PDB entry 5MPB | electron microscopy, 7.80 A resolution (low resolution: residue-level contacts below are approximate; hydrogen-bond / salt-bridge calls are withheld) | chains I and J of the 47 polymer chains in the assembly

== Chain I ==
Protein: 26S protease regulatory subunit 4 homolog
From: Saccharomyces cerevisiae (strain ATCC 204508 / S288c)
UniProtKB: P40327 (PRS4_YEAST); residue numbers follow UniProt; this construct covers 1-437
Chain sequence (437 residues; numbered 1 to 437; the number before each row is that of its first residue):
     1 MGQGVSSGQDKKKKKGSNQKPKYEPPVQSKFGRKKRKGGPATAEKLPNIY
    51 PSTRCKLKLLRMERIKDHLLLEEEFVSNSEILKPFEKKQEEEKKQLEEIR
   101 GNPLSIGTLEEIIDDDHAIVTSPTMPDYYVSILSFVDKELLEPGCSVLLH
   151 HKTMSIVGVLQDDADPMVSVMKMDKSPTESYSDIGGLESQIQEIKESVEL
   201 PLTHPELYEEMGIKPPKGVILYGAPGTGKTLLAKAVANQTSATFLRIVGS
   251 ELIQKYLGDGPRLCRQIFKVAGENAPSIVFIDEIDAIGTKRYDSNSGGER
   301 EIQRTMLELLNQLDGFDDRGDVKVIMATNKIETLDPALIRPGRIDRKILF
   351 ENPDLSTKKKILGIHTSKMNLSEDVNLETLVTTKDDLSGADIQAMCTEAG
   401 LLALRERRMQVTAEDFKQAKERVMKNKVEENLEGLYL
Unresolved in the structure: 1-52
UniProt features mapped onto this chain:
  - binding site (ATP): Gly223 to Thr230
  - lipidation: Gly2 (N-myristoyl glycine)
  - cross-link (Glycyl lysine isopeptide (Lys-Gly)): Lys234 (interchain with G-Cter in ubiquitin), Lys255 (interchain with G-Cter in ubiquitin), Lys290 (interchain with G-Cter in ubiquitin)
  - mutagenesis: Lys229 (K229Q: 73% loss of ATPase activity)
Metal / ion sites: Mg2+: Thr230 (together with AMP-PNP)
Small-molecule neighbours: AMP-PNP (ANP; phosphoaminophosphonic acid-adenylate ester): Ile184, Gly185, Gly186, Leu187, Ala224, Pro225, Gly226, Thr227, Gly228, Lys229, Thr230, Leu231, Leu232, Pro353, Thr357, Ile361, His365, Gly389, Ala390, Gln393

== Chain J ==
Protein: 26S protease regulatory subunit 8 homolog
From: Saccharomyces cerevisiae (strain ATCC 204508 / S288c)
UniProtKB: Q01939 (PRS8_YEAST); residue numbers follow UniProt; this construct covers 1-405
Chain sequence (405 residues; numbered 1 to 405; the number before each row is that of its first residue):
     1 MTAAVTSSNIVLETHESGIKPYFEQKIQETELKIRSKTENVRRLEAQRNA
    51 LNDKVRFIKDELRLLQEPGSYVGEVIKIVSDKKVLVKVQPEGKYIVDVAK
   101 DINVKDLKASQRVCLRSDSYMLHKVLENKADPLVSLMMVEKVPDSTYDMV
   151 GGLTKQIKEIKEVIELPVKHPELFESLGIAQPKGVILYGPPGTGKTLLAR
   201 AVAHHTDCKFIRVSGAELVQKYIGEGSRMVRELFVMAREHAPSIIFMDEI
   251 DSIGSTRVEGSGGGDSEVQRTMLELLNQLDGFETSKNIKIIMATNRLDIL
   301 DPALLRPGRIDRKIEFPPPSVAARAEILRIHSRKMNLTRGINLRKVAEKM
   351 NGCSGADVKGVCTEAGMYALRERRIHVTQEDFELAVGKVMNKNQETAISV
   401 AKLFK
Unresolved in the structure: 1-12, 399-405
UniProt features mapped onto this chain:
  - binding site (ATP): Gly189 to Thr196
  - modified residue: Thr2 (N-acetylthreonine)
Metal / ion sites: Mg2+: Thr196 (together with AMP-PNP)
Small-molecule neighbours: AMP-PNP (ANP; phosphoaminophosphonic acid-adenylate ester): Val150, Pro190, Pro191, Gly192, Thr193, Gly194, Lys195, Thr196, Leu197, Asn295, Ile327, His331, Gly355, Ala356, Lys359

== Chain I / chain J interface ==
Residue-residue contacts (61):
  Arg100(I) - Asp81(J)
  Arg100(I) - Lys83(J)
  Asn102(I) - Lys83(J)
  Asn102(I) - Asp97(J)
  Pro103(I) - Ser119(J)
  Leu104(I) - Lys83(J)
  Leu104(I) - Tyr94(J)
  Leu104(I) - Ile95(J)
  Ser105(I) - Tyr94(J)
  Ile106(I) - Lys93(J)
  Pro123(I) - Lys93(J)
  Pro123(I) - Tyr94(J)
  Leu148(I) - Ile95(J)
  Leu160(I) - Lys77(J)
  Leu160(I) - Ser80(J)
  Leu160(I) - Asp81(J)
  Gln161(I) - Lys77(J)
  Gln161(I) - Leu85(J)
  Gln161(I) - Ile95(J)
  Ala164(I) - Lys77(J)
  Pro225(I) - Arg306(J)
  Val248(I) - Gln278(J)
  Ser250(I) - Arg231(J)
  Ser250(I) - Thr271(J)
  Lys255(I) - Glu225(J)
  Tyr256(I) - Glu225(J)
  Glu283(I) - Arg270(J)
  Glu283(I) - Glu274(J)
  Asp285(I) - Arg270(J)
  Ala286(I) - Glu267(J)
  Ile287(I) - Glu267(J)
  Thr289(I) - Ser261(J)
  Thr289(I) - Gly262(J)
  Lys290(I) - Ser261(J)
  Lys290(I) - Gly263(J)
  Lys290(I) - Ser266(J)
  Lys290(I) - Glu267(J)
  Lys290(I) - Arg270(J)
  Arg291(I) - Gly264(J)
  Tyr292(I) - Gly264(J)
  Tyr292(I) - Asp265(J)
  Tyr292(I) - Val268(J)
  Ser294(I) - Arg257(J)
  Lys368(I) - Ile179(J)
  Met369(I) - Gly178(J)
  Met369(I) - Ile179(J)
  Cys396(I) - Ile179(J)
  Thr397(I) - Asp311(J)
  Gly400(I) - Gly178(J)
  Leu401(I) - Arg312(J)
  Ala403(I) - Leu177(J)
  Leu404(I) - Glu162(J)
  Leu404(I) - Phe174(J)
  Leu404(I) - Gly178(J)
  Arg405(I) - Glu159(J)
  Arg405(I) - Glu162(J)
  Arg407(I) - Leu173(J)
  Arg407(I) - Leu177(J)
  Arg408(I) - Leu177(J)
  Met409(I) - Leu177(J)
  Val411(I) - Leu177(J)
Also at the interface, not in a pair above, chain I (42 interface residues in all): Asp165, Ile253, Asn329, Asn370
Also at the interface, not in a pair above, chain J (41 interface residues in all): Gly92, Val96, Ser176, Leu218, Gly224, Ser227

== In short ==
Chain I and chain J form an interface of 42 and 41 residues respectively. Bound to chain I: AMP-PNP. Ligands
of chain J: AMP-PNP. UniProt lists 8 ATP-binding residues and one mutagenesis site on chain I; 8 ATP-binding
residues on chain J.
Here chain I is 26S protease regulatory subunit 4 homolog and chain J is 26S protease regulatory subunit 8
homolog, both from Saccharomyces cerevisiae (strain ATCC 204508 / S288c). Entry 5MPB (26S proteasome in
presence of AMP-PNP (s3)) was determined by electron microscopy (same publication as 5MP9, 5MPA, 5MPC, 5MPD
and 5MPE).
